4LYQ - chain A; structure by X-ray diffraction, 2.00 A resolution.

== Chain A ==
Molecule: Exo-beta-1,4-mannosidase
Organism: Rhizomucor miehei
Notes: EC 3.2.1.25; engineered mutation(s): E202A
Chain sequence (449 residues; row label = number of the first residue in the row; numbers below 1 keep their minus sign (Met-35 is residue -35)):
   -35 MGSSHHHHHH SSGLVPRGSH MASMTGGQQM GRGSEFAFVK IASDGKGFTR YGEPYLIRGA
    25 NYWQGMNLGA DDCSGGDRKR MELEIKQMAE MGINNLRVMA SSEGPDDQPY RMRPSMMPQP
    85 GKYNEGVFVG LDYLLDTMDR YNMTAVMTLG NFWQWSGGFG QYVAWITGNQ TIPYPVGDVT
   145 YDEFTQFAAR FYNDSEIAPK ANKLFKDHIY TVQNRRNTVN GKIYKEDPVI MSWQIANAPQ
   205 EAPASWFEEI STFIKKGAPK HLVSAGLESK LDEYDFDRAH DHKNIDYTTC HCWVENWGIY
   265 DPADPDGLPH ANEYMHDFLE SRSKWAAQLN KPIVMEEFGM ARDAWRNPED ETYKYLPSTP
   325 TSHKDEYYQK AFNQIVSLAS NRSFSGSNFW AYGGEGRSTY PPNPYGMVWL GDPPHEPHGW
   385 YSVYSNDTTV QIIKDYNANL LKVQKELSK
Unresolved in the structure: -35 to -1
Disulfides: Cys37 forms a disulfide with the same residue of a neighbouring copy of this chain

== In short ==
Chain A is Exo-beta-1,4-mannosidase (Rhizomucor miehei); the structure, Crystal Structure of Glycoside
Hydrolase Family 5 Mannosidase from Rhizomucor miehei, E202A mutant, was determined by X-ray diffraction (same
publication as 4NRR, 4NRS, 4QP0, 4LYP and 4LYR).
